Entry 6S23 (X-ray diffraction, 2.38 A resolution); this record covers chain A.

[Chain A]
Protein: NADPH2 dehydrogenase-like protein
Organism: Galdieria sulphuraria
UniProtKB: M2XAQ9 (M2XAQ9_GALSU); residue numbers follow UniProt; this construct covers 1-381
Chain sequence (401 residues; numbered -19 to 381; the number before each row is that of its first residue; numbers below 1 keep their minus sign (Met-19 is residue -19)):
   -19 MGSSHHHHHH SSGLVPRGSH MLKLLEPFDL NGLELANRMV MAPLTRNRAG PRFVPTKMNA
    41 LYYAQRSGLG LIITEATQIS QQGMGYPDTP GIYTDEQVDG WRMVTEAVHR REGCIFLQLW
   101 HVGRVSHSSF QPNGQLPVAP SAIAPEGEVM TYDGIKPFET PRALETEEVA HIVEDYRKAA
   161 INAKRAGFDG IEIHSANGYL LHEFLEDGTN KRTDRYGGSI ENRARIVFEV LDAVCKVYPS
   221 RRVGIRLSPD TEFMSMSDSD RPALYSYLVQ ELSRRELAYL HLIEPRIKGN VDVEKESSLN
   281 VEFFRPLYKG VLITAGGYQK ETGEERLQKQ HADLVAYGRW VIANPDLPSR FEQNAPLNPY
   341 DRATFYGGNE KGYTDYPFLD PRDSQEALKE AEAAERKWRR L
Disordered / not traced: -19 to 0, 380-381
Construct notes: initiating methionine (-19); expression tag (-18 to 0); conflict Ala204 (Thr in M2XAQ9)
Ligand contacts:
  - FMN (flavin mononucleotide): Ala22, Pro23, Leu24, Thr25, Glu55, Ala56, Gln98, His174, Asn177, Arg226, Ile263, Ile267, Gly269, Asn270, Gly296, Gly297, Tyr298, Ala316, Tyr317, Gly318, Arg319, Ile322, Phe345, Tyr346
  - 2-methylcyclopenta-2,4-dien-1-one (KSW), molecule 1: Thr25, Ala56, Trp100, His174, Asn177, Tyr179, Phe233, Gly269, Asn270
  - 2-methylcyclopenta-2,4-dien-1-one (KSW), molecule 2: Thr25, Asn27, Tyr66, Asn270, Tyr346
From the paper describing this entry:
  - binding site for 2-methylcyclopenta-2,4-dien-1-one: His174, Asn177
  - catalytic residues: His174, Asn177

[In short]
Ligands of chain A: flavin mononucleotide and 2-methylcyclopenta-2,4-dien-1-one. From the paper: catalytic
residues His174 and Asn177; a binding site for 2-methylcyclopenta-2,4-dien-1-one at His174 and Asn177.
Chain A is NADPH2 dehydrogenase-like protein (Galdieria sulphuraria); the structure, Crystal structure of
ene-reductase GsOYE from Galleria sulphuraria in complex with 2-methyl-cyclopenten-1-one, was determined by
X-ray diffraction (same publication as 6S0G, 6S31 and 6S32).
